PDB entry 7FJD | electron microscopy, 3.20 A resolution | chains a and b of the 8 polymer chains in the assembly

Chain a (and b):
Molecule: T-cell surface glycoprotein CD3 zeta chain
Organism: Homo sapiens
Notes: chain b of this document is another copy of the same molecule, construct and numbering; everything in this record applies to it too
Reference sequence: P20963 (CD3Z_HUMAN); residue numbers follow UniProt; this construct covers 1-164
Sequence (165 residues; numbered 1 to 165; the number before each row is that of its first residue):
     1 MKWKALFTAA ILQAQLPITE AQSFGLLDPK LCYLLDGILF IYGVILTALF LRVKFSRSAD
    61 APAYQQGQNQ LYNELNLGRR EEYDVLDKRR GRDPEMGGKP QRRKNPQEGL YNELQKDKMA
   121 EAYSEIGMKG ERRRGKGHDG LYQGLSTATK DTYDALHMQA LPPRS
Not modelled in the structure: 1-21, 55-165 (chain b: 1-25, 55-165)
Construct notes: expression tag (165)
Curated features (UniProtKB/Swiss-Prot):
  - modified residue: Ser58 (Phosphoserine), Tyr64 (Phosphotyrosine), Tyr72 (Phosphotyrosine), Tyr83 (Phosphotyrosine), Tyr111 (Phosphotyrosine), Tyr123 (Phosphotyrosine), Tyr142 (Phosphotyrosine), Tyr153 (Phosphotyrosine)
  - mutagenesis: Asp36 (D36E/L/V: Decreases cell surface expression of IgG Fc receptor complex)

Interface between chain a and chain b:
Cross-chain cystine bridges: Cys32(a)-Cys32(b)
Contacting residue pairs (16):
  Phe24(a) - Leu27(b)  hydrophobic
  Pro29(a) - Leu26(b)
  Cys32(a) - Cys32(b)  disulfide
  Tyr33(a) - Cys32(b)  hydrophobic
  Asp36(a) - Cys32(b)
  Asp36(a) - Asp36(b)
  Leu39(a) - Leu39(b)
  Leu39(a) - Phe40(b)
  Phe40(a) - Leu39(b)  hydrophobic
  Tyr42(a) - Thr47(b)
  Leu46(a) - Leu46(b)
  Leu46(a) - Thr47(b)
  Thr47(a) - Tyr42(b)
  Thr47(a) - Leu46(b)
  Phe50(a) - Val53(b)  hydrophobic
  Lys54(a) - Val53(b)
Other interface residues (no listed pair), chain a (15 interface residues in all): Leu27, Leu49, Val53
Other interface residues (no listed pair), chain b (14 interface residues in all): Leu35, Gly43, Leu49, Phe50

Overview:
15 residues of chain a face 14 of chain b across their interface; the contacts include 1 disulfide bond.
UniProt lists one mutagenesis site on chain a.
Chain a and chain b are both T-cell surface glycoprotein CD3 zeta chain (Homo sapiens); the structure, Cryo-EM
structure of a membrane protein(WT), was determined by electron microscopy (same publication as 7FJE and
7FJF).
